Entry 6TZA (electron microscopy, 7.20 A resolution (low resolution: residue-level contacts below are approximate; hydrogen-bond / salt-bridge calls are withheld)); this record covers chains A and B of the 14 polymer chains in the assembly.

Chain A (and B):
Molecule: IST1 homolog
Organism: Homo sapiens
Notes: fragment: N-terminal domain; chain B of this document is another copy of the same molecule, construct and numbering; everything in this record applies to it too
UniProt: P53990 (IST1_HUMAN); numbering as in UniProt (aligned over 1-189)
Sequence (189 residues; each row starts with the number of its first residue):
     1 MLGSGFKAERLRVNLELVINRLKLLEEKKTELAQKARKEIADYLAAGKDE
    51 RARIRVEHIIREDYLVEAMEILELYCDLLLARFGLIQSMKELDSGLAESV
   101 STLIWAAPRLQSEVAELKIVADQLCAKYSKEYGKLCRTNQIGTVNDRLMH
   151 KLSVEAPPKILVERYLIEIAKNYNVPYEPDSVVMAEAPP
Unresolved in the structure: 1-5, 187-189
Sequence notes: engineered mutation E16 (Arg in P53990), E27 (Lys in P53990)
UniProt features mapped onto this chain:
  - modified residue: S4 (Phosphoserine), Y43 (Phosphotyrosine)
What the authors report for this chain:
  - mutagenesis - R16E/K27E: abolished binding to CHMP1B (citing earlier work)

Chain A / chain B interface:
Contacting residue pairs (7):
  E50(A) - L74(B)
  R51(A) - I19(B)
  R51(A) - K23(B)
  R51(A) - L74(B)
  R51(A) - D77(B)
  I54(A) - D77(B)
  E57(A) - A81(B)
Other interface residues (no listed pair), chain A (6 interface residues in all): H58, V154
Other interface residues (no listed pair), chain B (9 interface residues in all): E73, L78, L80, L85

Summary:
6 residues of chain A and 9 residues of chain B are in contact. From the paper: R16E/K27E of chain A abolish
binding to CHMP1B.
Both chains are IST1 homolog (Homo sapiens). Entry 6TZA (CryoEM reconstruction of ESCRT-III filament composed
of IST1 NTD R16E K27E double mutant) was determined by electron microscopy (same publication as 6TZ4, 6TZ5 and
6TZ9).
